Entry 1FOO (X-ray diffraction, 2.00 A resolution); this record covers chains A and B.

Chain A (and B):
Name: Nitric-oxide synthase
From: Bos taurus
Notes: EC 1.14.13.39; chain B of this document is another copy of the same molecule, construct and numbering; everything in this record applies to it too
UniProt: P29473 (NOS3_BOVIN); residues 39-482 here correspond to UniProt positions 38-481 (UniProt number = residue number - 1)
Amino-acid sequence (444 residues; numbered 39 to 482; the number before each row is that of its first residue):
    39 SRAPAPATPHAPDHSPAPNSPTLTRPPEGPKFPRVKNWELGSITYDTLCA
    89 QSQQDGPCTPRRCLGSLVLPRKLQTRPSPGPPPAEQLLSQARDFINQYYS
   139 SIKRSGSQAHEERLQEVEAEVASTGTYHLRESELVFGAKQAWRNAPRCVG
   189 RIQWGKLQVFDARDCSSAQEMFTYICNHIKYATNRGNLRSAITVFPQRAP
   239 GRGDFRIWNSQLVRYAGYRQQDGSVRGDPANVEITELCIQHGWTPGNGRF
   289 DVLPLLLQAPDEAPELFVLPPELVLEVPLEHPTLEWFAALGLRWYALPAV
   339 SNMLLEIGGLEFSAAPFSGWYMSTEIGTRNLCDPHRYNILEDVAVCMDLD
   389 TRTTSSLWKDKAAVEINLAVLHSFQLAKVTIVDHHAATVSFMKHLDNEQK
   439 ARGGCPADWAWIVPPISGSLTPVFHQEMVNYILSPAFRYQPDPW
Disordered / not traced: 39-66 (chain B: 39-68)
Modified residues: Cys384 (lost one o of the cacodylate group)
Differences from the reference sequence: conflict Arg100 (Cys99 in P29473)
Bound ions: Zn2+: Cys96, Cys101 (shared with Cys96(B), Cys101(B) of chain B); heme Fe: Cys186 (together with nitric oxide)
Small-molecule neighbours:
  - arginine (ARG): Gln249, Arg252, Tyr333, Pro336, Val338, Gly357, Trp358, Tyr359, Met360, Glu363, Asn368
  - heme / nitric oxide: Trp180, Ala183, Arg185, Cys186, Val187, Gly188, Gln191, Leu195, Ser228, Val338, Met341, Phe355, Ser356, Gly357, Trp358, Met360, Glu363, Val420, Trp449, Phe475, Tyr477

How chain A and chain B interact:
Residue-residue contacts (131):
  Pro68(A) with Arg109(B), hydrogen bond (backbone-side chain)
  Phe70(A) with Arg109(B), hydrogen bond (backbone-side chain)
  Pro71(A) with Arg100(B); Leu102(B), hydrophobic
  Arg72(A) with Leu105(B); Arg109(B)
  Trp76(A) with Val106(B); Leu107(B), hydrophobic; His373(B), hydrogen bond (backbone-side chain)
  Glu77(A) with Pro372(B); His373(B)
  Tyr83(A) with Arg109(B)
  Cys87(A) with Arg99(B)
  Ser90(A) with Arg99(B)
  Asp93(A) with Pro98(B)
  Gly94(A) with Pro98(B), hydrogen bond (backbone-backbone)
  Cys96(A) with Cys96(B), hydrophobic; Thr97(B); Pro98(B); Cys101(B), hydrophobic
  Thr97(A) with Cys96(B)
  Pro98(A) with Asp93(B); Gly94(B), hydrogen bond (backbone-backbone); Cys96(B)
  Arg99(A) with Ser90(B), hydrogen bond; Gln91(B); Gln92(B), hydrogen bond (side chain-backbone); Asp93(B), salt bridge; Tyr469(B)
  Arg100(A) with Val467(B); Asn468(B); Tyr469(B)
  Cys101(A) with Cys96(B), hydrophobic; Cys101(B), hydrophobic; Val467(B); Asn468(B), hydrogen bond (backbone-backbone)
  Leu102(A) with Pro71(B), hydrophobic; Val467(B), hydrophobic
  Ser104(A) with Trp447(B); Glu465(B); Met466(B), hydrogen bond (side chain-backbone)
  Leu105(A) with Glu465(B); Met466(B)
  Val106(A) with Trp76(B); Glu465(B), hydrogen bond (backbone-side chain)
  Leu107(A) with Trp76(B), hydrophobic
  Thr366(A) with Ser457(B)
  Arg367(A) with Ser457(B); Phe462(B); His463(B)
  Asp371(A) with His463(B), salt bridge
  Pro372(A) with Glu77(B); His463(B)
  His373(A) with Trp76(B); Glu77(B); His463(B)
  Leu378(A) with Leu458(B), hydrophobic
  Thr392(A) with Asp421(B), hydrogen bond; His423(B); Ala424(B)
  Ser393(A) with Leu406(B); Leu409(B); Gln413(B); Asp421(B), hydrogen bond (backbone-side chain)
  Ser394(A) with Leu406(B)
  Leu395(A) with Val402(B); Asn405(B); Leu406(B); Leu409(B), hydrophobic; His422(B)
  Lys397(A) with Leu458(B)
  Asp398(A) with His422(B), salt bridge; His423(B), salt bridge; Ser455(B), hydrogen bond; Leu458(B)
  Lys399(A) with Val402(B); Glu403(B); Leu406(B)
  Ala401(A) with Leu458(B), hydrophobic
  Val402(A) with Leu395(B); Lys399(B)
  Glu403(A) with Lys399(B)
  Asn405(A) with Leu395(B)
  Leu406(A) with Ser393(B); Ser394(B); Leu395(B); Lys399(B)
  Leu409(A) with Ser393(B); Leu395(B), hydrophobic
  Gln413(A) with Ser393(B)
  Asp421(A) with Thr392(B), hydrogen bond; Ser393(B), hydrogen bond (side chain-backbone)
  His422(A) with Leu395(B); Asp398(B), salt bridge
  His423(A) with Thr392(B); Asp398(B), salt bridge
  Trp447(A) with Ser104(B); Ala448(B), hydrophobic
  Ala448(A) with Trp447(B), hydrophobic
  Pro453(A) with Ser455(B); Gly456(B), hydrogen bond (backbone-backbone); Ser457(B), hydrogen bond (backbone-backbone)
  Ile454(A) with Ser455(B)
  Ser455(A) with Asp398(B), hydrogen bond; Pro453(B); Ile454(B); Ser455(B)
  Gly456(A) with Pro453(B), hydrogen bond (backbone-backbone)
  Ser457(A) with Thr366(B); Arg367(B); Pro453(B), hydrogen bond (backbone-backbone)
  Leu458(A) with Leu378(B), hydrophobic; Lys397(B); Asp398(B); Ala401(B), hydrophobic
  Phe462(A) with Arg367(B)
  His463(A) with Asp371(B), salt bridge; Pro372(B); His373(B)
  Glu465(A) with Ser104(B); Leu105(B); Val106(B), hydrogen bond (side chain-backbone)
  Met466(A) with Ser104(B), hydrogen bond (backbone-side chain); Leu105(B)
  Val467(A) with Arg100(B); Cys101(B); Leu102(B), hydrophobic
  Asn468(A) with Arg100(B); Cys101(B), hydrogen bond (backbone-backbone)
  Tyr469(A) with Arg99(B); Arg100(B)
Also at the interface, not in a pair above, chain A (66 interface residues in all): Gly67, Ala88, Gln92, Gly103, Cys370, Ala424
Also at the interface, not in a pair above, chain B (62 interface residues in all): Arg72, Gly103, Cys370

In short:
Chain A and chain B form an interface of 66 and 62 residues respectively, with 23 hydrogen bonds and 7 salt
bridges. Polar pairs include Arg99(A)-Asp93(B), Asp371(A)-His463(B) and Asp398(A)-His422(B). Bound to chain A:
heme / nitric oxide and arginine.
Both chains are Nitric-oxide synthase (Bos taurus). Entry 1FOO (Bovine endothelial nitric oxide synthase heme
domain complexed with L-arg and NO(H4B-free)) was determined by X-ray diffraction together with 1FOI, 1FOL and
1FOP from the same study.
